Entry 7VVU (electron microscopy, 3.40 A resolution); this record covers chains N and I of the 15 polymer chains in the assembly.

Chain N:
Molecule: Histone H2A
Source organism: Xenopus laevis
Reference sequence: Q6AZJ8 (Q6AZJ8_XENLA); residues 0-129 here correspond to UniProt positions 1-130 (UniProt number = residue number + 1)
Sequence (130 residues; each row starts with the number of its first residue; numbering starts at 0):
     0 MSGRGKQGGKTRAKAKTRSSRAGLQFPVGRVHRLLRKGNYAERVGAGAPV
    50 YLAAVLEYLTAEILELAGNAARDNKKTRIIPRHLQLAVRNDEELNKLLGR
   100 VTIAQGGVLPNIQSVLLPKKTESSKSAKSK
Disordered / not traced: 0-11, 118-129

Chain I:
Molecule: 207-nt DNA strand
Sequence (207 nucleotides; each row starts with the number of its first residue; numbers below 1 keep their minus sign (DC-19 is residue -19)):
   -19 CTAGTACTTCTCGACAAGCTATCGGATGTATATATCTGACACGTGCCTGG
    31 AGACTAGGGAGTAATCCCCTTGGCGGTTAAAACGCGGGGGACAGCGCGTA
    81 CGTGCGTTTAAGCGGTGCTAGAGCTGTCTACGACCAATTGAGCGGCCTCG
   131 GCACCGGGATTCTCGATGGCGGCCGCGTATAGGGTCCCCGGAGGACAGTC
   181 CTCCGGA
Disordered / not traced: -19 to 0, 180-187

Chain N / chain I interface:
Contacting residue pairs - 13 pairs, chain N then chain I:
  Arg29(N) with DC123(I), salt bridge to the phosphate
  Arg42(N) with DG112(I), hydrogen bond to the sugar; DA113(I), phosphate contact
  Val43(N) with DG112(I), sugar contact; DA113(I), hydrogen bond to the phosphate
  Gly44(N) with DG112(I), phosphate contact
  Ala45(N) with DG112(I), hydrogen bond to the phosphate
  Lys75(N) with DC132(I), phosphate contact; DA133(I), salt bridge to the phosphate
  Thr76(N) with DG131(I), hydrogen bond to the phosphate; DC132(I), hydrogen bond to the phosphate
  Arg77(N) with DG131(I), sugar contact; DC132(I), hydrogen bond to the phosphate
Other interface residues (no listed pair), chain N (11 interface residues in all): Lys13, Thr16, Glu41
Other interface residues (no listed pair), chain I (10 interface residues in all): DC111, DG120, DA121, DG122

Summary:
The interface between chain N and chain I involves 11 residues on one side and 10 on the other, with 6
hydrogen bonds and 2 salt bridges. Among the polar pairs are Arg42(N)-DG112(I), Val43(N)-DA113(I) and
Ala45(N)-DG112(I).
Here chain N is Histone H2A (Xenopus laevis) and chain I is a 207-nt DNA strand. Entry 7VVU (NuA4 HAT module
bound to the nucleosome) was determined by electron microscopy.
